PDB entry 4K4U | X-ray diffraction, 2.85 A resolution | chains A and B of the 4 polymer chains in the assembly

== Chain A ==
Protein: RNA-directed RNA polymerase 3D-POL
Organism: Human poliovirus 1
Notes: EC 2.7.7.48
Reference sequence: P03300 (POLG_POL1M); residues 1-461 here correspond to UniProt positions 1749-2209 (UniProt number = residue number + 1748)
Sequence (471 residues; each row starts with the number of its first residue):
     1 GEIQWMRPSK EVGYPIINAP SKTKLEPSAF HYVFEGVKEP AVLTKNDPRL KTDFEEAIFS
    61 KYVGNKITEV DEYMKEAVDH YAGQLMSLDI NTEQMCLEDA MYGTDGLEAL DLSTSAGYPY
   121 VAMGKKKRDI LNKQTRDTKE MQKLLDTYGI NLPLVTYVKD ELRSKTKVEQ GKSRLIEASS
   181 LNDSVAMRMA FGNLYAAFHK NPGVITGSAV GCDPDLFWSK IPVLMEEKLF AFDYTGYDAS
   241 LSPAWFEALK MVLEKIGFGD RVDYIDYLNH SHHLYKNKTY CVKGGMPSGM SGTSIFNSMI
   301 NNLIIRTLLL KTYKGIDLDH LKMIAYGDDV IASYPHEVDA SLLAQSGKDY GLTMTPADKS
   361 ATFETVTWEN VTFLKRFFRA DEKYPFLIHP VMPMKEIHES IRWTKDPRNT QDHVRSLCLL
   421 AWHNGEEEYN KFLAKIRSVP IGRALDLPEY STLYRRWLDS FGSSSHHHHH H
Disordered / not traced: 463-471
Construct notes: engineered mutation Met290 (Cys2038 in P03300), Asp446 (Leu2194 in P03300); expression tag (462-471)
Swiss-Prot annotation at these positions:
  - binding site (Mg(2+)): Asp233, Asp328
Reported in the primary citation:
  - catalytic residues: Asp233 (citing earlier work)

== Chain B ==
Molecule: 26-nt RNA strand
Sequence (26 nucleotides; row label = number of the first residue in the row):
   590 AAGUCUCCAG GUCUCUCUCG UCGAAA
Disordered / not traced: 590-595, 615

== Chain A / chain B interface ==
Contacting residue pairs - 47 pairs, chain A then chain B:
  Asn18(A) - A598(B)  base contact
  Ala19(A) - A598(B)  base contact
  Pro20(A) - A598(B)  sugar contact
  Pro20(A) - G599(B)  base contact
  Lys22(A) - G599(B)  base contact
  Lys24(A) - G599(B)  base contact
  Leu43(A) - G599(B)  base contact
  Glu108(A) - U603(B)  phosphate contact
  Asp111(A) - U601(B)  phosphate contact
  Thr114(A) - G600(B)  phosphate contact
  Thr114(A) - U601(B)  hydrogen bond to the phosphate
  Ser115(A) - G599(B)  hydrogen bond to the phosphate
  Ser115(A) - G600(B)  hydrogen bond to the phosphate
  Lys126(A) - C597(B)  sugar contact
  Lys126(A) - A598(B)  sugar contact
  Lys127(A) - U601(B)  salt bridge to the phosphate
  Tyr157(A) - G599(B)  sugar contact
  Lys159(A) - G600(B)  base contact
  Asp160(A) - G599(B)  base contact
  Ile176(A) - G599(B)  sugar contact
  Ile176(A) - G600(B)  base contact
  Glu177(A) - G600(B)  sugar contact
  Ala178(A) - G600(B)  sugar contact
  Ser179(A) - G600(B)  hydrogen bond to the sugar
  Arg188(A) - C602(B)  salt bridge to the phosphate
  His199(A) - C602(B)  phosphate contact
  His199(A) - U603(B)  salt bridge to the phosphate
  Val210(A) - U603(B)  sugar contact
  Gly211(A) - U603(B)  hydrogen bond to the sugar
  Gly211(A) - C604(B)  sugar contact
  Cys212(A) - U603(B)  sugar contact
  Cys212(A) - C604(B)  sugar contact
  Asp213(A) - C604(B)  hydrogen bond to the sugar
  Asp213(A) - U605(B)  sugar contact
  Ser288(A) - G600(B)  base contact
  Gly289(A) - G600(B)  hydrogen bond to the sugar
  Gly289(A) - U601(B)  sugar contact
  Met290(A) - U601(B)  hydrogen bond to the sugar
  Ser291(A) - U601(B)  sugar contact
  Ser291(A) - C602(B)  hydrogen bond to the phosphate
  Gly292(A) - U601(B)  sugar contact
  Thr293(A) - U601(B)  sugar contact
  Tyr326(A) - U603(B)  sugar contact
  Asp412(A) - U607(B)  hydrogen bond to the sugar
  Arg415(A) - C606(B)  sugar contact
  Leu419(A) - U605(B)  sugar contact
  Leu419(A) - C606(B)  sugar contact
Interface residues without a listed pair, chain A (42 interface residues in all): Gly106, Leu107, Leu110, Val158, Ser184, Pro214, Ser294

== Summary ==
42 residues of chain A face 11 of chain B across their interface; the contacts include 10 hydrogen bonds and 3
salt bridges. Polar pairs include Ser179(A)-G600(B), Gly211(A)-U603(B) and Asp213(A)-C604(B). UniProt lists
Mg2+-binding residues Asp233(A) and Asp328(A) on chain A. From the paper: the catalytic residue Asp233(A).
Chain A is RNA-directed RNA polymerase 3D-POL (Human poliovirus 1) and chain B is a 26-nt RNA strand; the
structure, Poliovirus polymerase elongation complex (r5_form), was determined by X-ray diffraction, deposited
together with 4K4S, 4K4T, 4K4V, 4K4W, 4K4X, 4K4Y, 4K4Z and 4K50.
